PDB entry 1KX4 | X-ray diffraction, 2.60 A resolution | chains J and C of the 10 polymer chains in the assembly

# Chain J
Molecule: 5'(ATCTCCAAATATCCCTTGCGGATCGTAGAAAAAGTGTGTCAAACTGCGCTATCAAAGGGAAACTTCAACTGAATTCAGTTGAAGTTTCCCTTTGATAGCGCAGTTTGACACACTTTTTCTACGATCCGCAAGGGATATTTGGAGAT)3' (146-nt DNA)
Organism: Homo sapiens
Sequence (146 nucleotides; numbered -73 to 72; the number before each row is that of its first residue; numbers below 1 keep their minus sign (DA-73 is residue -73)):
   -73 ATCTCCAAAT ATCCCTTGCG GATCGTAGAA AAAGTGTGTC AAACTGCGCT ATCAAAGGGA
   -13 AACTTCAACT GAATTCAGTT GAAGTTTCCC TTTGATAGCG CAGTTTGACA CACTTTTTCT
    47 ACGATCCGCA AGGGATATTT GGAGAT

# Chain C
Name: histone H2A.1
Organism: Xenopus laevis
UniProtKB: P06897 (H2A1_XENLA); aligned to UniProt positions 1-128 over residues 1-128 (the alignment contains insertions or deletions, so no single offset holds)
Amino-acid sequence (128 residues; numbered 1 to 128; the number before each row is that of its first residue):
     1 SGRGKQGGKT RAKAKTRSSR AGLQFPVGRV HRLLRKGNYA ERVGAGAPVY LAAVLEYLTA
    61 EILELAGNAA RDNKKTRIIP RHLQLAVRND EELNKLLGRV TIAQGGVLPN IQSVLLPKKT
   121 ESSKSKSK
Disordered / not traced: 1-15, 119-128
Sequence notes: variant Arg99 (Gly in P06897); conflict Ser123 (Ala in P06897)
UniProt features mapped onto this chain:
  - modified residue (N6-(2-hydroxyisobutyryl)lysine): Lys75, Lys119

# How chain J and chain C interact
Residue-residue contacts (14; chain J residue first):
  DA38(J) with Arg42(C), phosphate contact; Val43(C), sugar contact; Gly44(C), phosphate contact; Ala45(C), hydrogen bond to the phosphate
  DC39(J) with Arg35(C), salt bridge to the phosphate; Glu41(C), phosphate contact; Arg42(C), phosphate contact; Val43(C), hydrogen bond to the phosphate
  DA47(J) with Thr16(C), sugar contact
  DG49(J) with Arg29(C), salt bridge to the phosphate
  DA57(J) with Thr76(C), sugar contact
  DG58(J) with Lys75(C), phosphate contact; Thr76(C), hydrogen bond to the phosphate; Arg77(C), hydrogen bond to the phosphate
Also at the interface, not in a pair above, chain J (8 interface residues in all): DT40, DC48
Also at the interface, not in a pair above, chain C (13 interface residues in all): Pro26, His31

# In short
8 residues of chain J face 13 of chain C across their interface; the contacts include 4 hydrogen bonds and 2
salt bridges. Among the polar pairs are DA38(J)-Ala45(C), DC39(J)-Val43(C) and DG58(J)-Thr76(C).
Here chain J is
5'(ATCTCCAAATATCCCTTGCGGATCGTAGAAAAAGTGTGTCAAACTGCGCTATCAAAGGGAAACTTCAACTGAATTCAGTTGAAGTTTCCCTTTGATAGCGCAGTTTGACACACTTTTTCTACGATCCGCAAGGGATATTTGGAGAT)3'
(146-nt DNA) (Homo sapiens) and chain C is histone H2A.1 (Xenopus laevis). Entry 1KX4 (X-Ray Structure of the
Nucleosome Core Particle, NCP146b, at 2.6 A Resolution) was determined by X-ray diffraction, deposited
together with 1KX3.
